Entry 8JBX (electron microscopy, 3.35 A resolution); this record covers chains F and I of the 10 polymer chains in the assembly.

[Chain F]
Molecule: Histone H4
Source organism: Homo sapiens
Reference sequence: P62805 (H4_HUMAN); residues 1-102 here correspond to UniProt positions 2-103 (UniProt number = residue number + 1)
Sequence (102 residues; numbered 1 to 102; the number before each row is that of its first residue):
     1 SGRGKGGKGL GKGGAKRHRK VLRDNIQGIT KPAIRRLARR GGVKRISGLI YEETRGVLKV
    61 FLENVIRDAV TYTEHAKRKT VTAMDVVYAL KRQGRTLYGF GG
Unresolved in the structure: 1-23, 102

[Chain I]
Molecule: 147-nt DNA strand
Sequence (147 nucleotides; row label = number of the first residue in the row; numbers below 1 keep their minus sign (DA-73 is residue -73)):
   -73 ATCGAGAATC CCGGTGCCGA GGCCGCTCAA TTGGTCGTAG ACAGCTCTAG CACCGCTTAA
   -13 ACGCACGTAC GCGCTGTCCC CCGCGTTTTA ACCGCCAAGG GGATTACTCC CTAGTCTCCA
    47 GGCACGTGTC AGATATATAC ATCCGAT
Unresolved in the structure: -73, 73

[Interface between chain F and chain I]
Contacting residue pairs (12; chain F residue first):
  Arg35(F) - DC8(I)  salt bridge to the phosphate
  Arg39(F) - DC8(I)  salt bridge to the phosphate
  Arg45(F) - DC8(I)  phosphate contact
  Ile46(F) - DC7(I)  sugar contact
  Ile46(F) - DC8(I)  hydrogen bond to the phosphate
  Ser47(F) - DC7(I)  phosphate contact
  Gly48(F) - DC7(I)  phosphate contact
  Arg78(F) - DG28(I)  phosphate contact
  Arg78(F) - DA29(I)  phosphate contact
  Lys79(F) - DG27(I)  phosphate contact
  Lys79(F) - DG28(I)  hydrogen bond to the phosphate
  Thr80(F) - DG28(I)  hydrogen bond to the phosphate
Interface residues without a listed pair, chain F (11 interface residues in all): Lys44, Lys77

[Overview]
11 residues of chain F face 5 of chain I across their interface; the contacts include 3 hydrogen bonds and 2
salt bridges. Polar contacts include Ile46(F)-DC8(I), Lys79(F)-DG28(I) and Thr80(F)-DG28(I).
Chain F is Histone H4 (Homo sapiens) and chain I is a 147-nt DNA strand; the structure, Human canonical 601
DNA nucleosome, was determined by electron microscopy together with 8JCC and 8JCD from the same study.
